9FP0 - chains Q and A of the 13 polymer chains in the assembly; structure by electron microscopy, 3.37 A resolution.

Chain Q:
Molecule: Cell division protein
Organism: Escherichia coli
UniProt: A0A0B1KWQ0 (A0A0B1KWQ0_ECOLX); residues 1-250 here = UniProt positions 1-250
Sequence (250 residues; row label = number of the first residue in the row):
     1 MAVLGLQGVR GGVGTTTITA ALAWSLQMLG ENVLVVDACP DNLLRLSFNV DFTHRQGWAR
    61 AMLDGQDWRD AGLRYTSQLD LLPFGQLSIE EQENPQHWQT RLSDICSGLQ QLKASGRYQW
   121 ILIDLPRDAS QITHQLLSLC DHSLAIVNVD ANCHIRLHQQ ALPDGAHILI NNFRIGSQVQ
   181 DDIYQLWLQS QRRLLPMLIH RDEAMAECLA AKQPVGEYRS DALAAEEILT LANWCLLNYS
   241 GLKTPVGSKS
Disordered / not traced: 1, 242-250
Ion coordination: Mg2+: T16, D124 (together with ATP)
Small-molecule neighbours:
  - ATP (adenosine-5'-triphosphate), molecule 1: R10, G11, G12, V13, G14, T15, T16, T17, C39, D41, L43, N171, N172, I199, H200, R201, D202, M205, A206, L209
  - ATP, molecule 2: R10, G11, D150, A151, N152, R156

Chain A:
Molecule: Cellulose synthase catalytic subunit [UDP-forming]
Organism: Escherichia coli
Notes: EC 2.4.1.12; engineered mutation(s): C-terminal HA-FLAG tag
Sequence (908 residues; row label = number of the first residue in the row):
     1 MSILTRWLLI PPVNARLIGR YRDYRRHGAS AFSATLGCFW MILAWIFIPL EHPRWQRIRA
    61 EHKNLYPHIN ASRPRPLDPV RYLIQTCWLL IGASRKETPK PRRRAFSGLQ NIRGRYHQWM
   121 NELPERVSHK TQHLDEKKEL GHLSAGARRL ILGIIVTFSL ILALICVTQP FNPLAQFIFL
   181 MLLWGVALIV RRMPGRFSAL MLIVLSLTVS CRYIWWRYTS TLNWDDPVSL VCGLILLFAE
   241 TYAWIVLVLG YFQVVWPLNR QPVPLPKDMS LWPSVDIFVP TYNEDLNVVK NTIYASLGID
   301 WPKDKLNIWI LDDGGREEFR QFAQNVGVKY IARTTHEHAK AGNINNALKY AKGEFVSIFD
   361 CDHVPTRSFL QMTMGWFLKE KQLAMMQTPH HFFSPDPFER NLGRFRKTPN EGTLFYGLVQ
   421 DGNDMWDATF FCGSCAVIRR KPLDEIGGIA VETVTEDAHT SLRLHRRGYT SAYMRIPQAA
   481 GLATESLSAH IGQRIRWARG MVQIFRLDNP LTGKGLKFAQ RLCYVNAMFH FLSGIPRLIF
   541 LTAPLAFLLL HAYIIYAPAL MIALFVLPHM IHASLTNSKI QGKYRHSFWS EIYETVLAWY
   601 IAPPTLVALI NPHKGKFNVT AKGGLVEEEY VDWVISRPYI FLVLLNLVGV AVGIWRYFYG
   661 PPTEMLTVVV SMVWVFYNLI VLGGAVAVSV ESKQVRRSHR VEMTMPAAIA REDGHLFSCT
   721 VQDFSDGGLG IKINGQAQIL EGQKVNLLLK RGQQEYVFPT QVARVMGNEV GLKLMPLTTQ
   781 QHIDFVQCTF ARADTWALWQ DSYPEDKPLE SLLDILKLGF RGYRHLAEFA PSSVKGIFRV
   841 LTSLVSWVVS FIPRRPERSE TAQPSDQALA QQGSARSSGR TGLEFEEFYP YDVPDYAADY
   901 KDDDDKRS
Disordered / not traced: 95-104, 137-139, 391-413, 610-634, 795-808, 856-908

How chain Q and chain A interact:
Residue-residue contacts - 23 pairs, chain Q then chain A:
  I175(Q) - A710(A)  hydrophobic
  I175(Q) - L748(A)  hydrophobic
  I175(Q) - V757(A)  hydrophobic
  Y184(Q) - Q753(A)  hydrogen bond (side chain-backbone)
  Q185(Q) - Q754(A)
  L188(Q) - Q753(A)
  H200(Q) - L716(A)
  H200(Q) - L748(A)
  D202(Q) - G714(A)
  D202(Q) - L716(A)
  E203(Q) - D713(A)
  E203(Q) - G714(A)  hydrogen bond (backbone-backbone)
  E203(Q) - H715(A)
  E207(Q) - H715(A)
  R219(Q) - H715(A)  hydrogen bond
  R219(Q) - F717(A)
  D221(Q) - F717(A)
  D221(Q) - Q736(A)
  A222(Q) - L716(A)
  L223(Q) - A708(A)  hydrophobic
  L223(Q) - L716(A)  hydrogen bond (backbone-backbone)
  L223(Q) - S718(A)
  E226(Q) - S718(A)  hydrogen bond
Also at the interface, not in a pair above, chain Q (15 interface residues in all): G176, R201
Also at the interface, not in a pair above, chain A (16 interface residues in all): G735, N746, E755

Overview:
The interface between chain Q and chain A involves 15 residues on one side and 16 on the other; the contacts
include 5 hydrogen bonds. Polar contacts include Y184(Q)-Q753(A), R219(Q)-H715(A) and E226(Q)-S718(A). Chain Q
binds ATP. T16(Q) and D124(Q) form the Mg2+ site.
Here chain Q is Cell division protein and chain A is Cellulose synthase catalytic subunit [UDP-forming], both
from Escherichia coli. Entry 9FP0 (Cryo-EM structure of the 'crown'less Bcs macrocomplex for E. coli cellulose
secretion in non-saturating c-di-GMP (local)) was determined by electron microscopy, deposited together with
9FMV, 9FMZ, 9FNN, 9FO7 and 9FP2.
